5M0Y - chains B and A; structure by X-ray diffraction, 1.50 A resolution.

# Chain B
Name: Ig domain protein group 2 domain protein
Organism: Clostridium thermocellum
UniProtKB: A3DGE8 (A3DGE8_CLOTH); residues 2-164 here correspond to UniProt positions 2015-2177 (UniProt number = residue number + 2013)
Sequence (164 residues; row label = number of the first residue in the row):
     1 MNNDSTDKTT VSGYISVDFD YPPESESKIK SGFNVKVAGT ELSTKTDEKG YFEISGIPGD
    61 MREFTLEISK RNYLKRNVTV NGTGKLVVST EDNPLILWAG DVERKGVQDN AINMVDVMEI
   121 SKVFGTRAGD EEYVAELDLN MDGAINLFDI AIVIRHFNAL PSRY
Unresolved in the structure: 1-7
Sequence notes: initiating methionine (1)
Bound ions: Ca2+ site 1: Asp101, Asp109, Ala111, Asp116; Ca2+ site 2: Asp138, Asn140, Asp142, Ala144, Asp149
From the paper describing this entry:
  - specificity-determining residues: Asn158
  - mutagenesis - F124A, L147A, F148A: abolished binding to ScaE6 Coh
  - mutagenesis - M114A, M118A, S121A: unchanged binding to ScaE6

# Chain A
Name: Cellulosome anchoring protein cohesin region
Organism: Clostridium thermocellum
UniProtKB: A3DF10 (A3DF10_CLOTH); residues 14-188 here correspond to UniProt positions 27-201 (UniProt number = residue number + 13)
Sequence (186 residues; numbered 11 to 196; the number before each row is that of its first residue):
    11 MASRADKASS IELKFDRNKG EVGDILIGTV RINNIKNFAG FQVNIVYDPK VLMAVDPETG
    71 KEFTSSTFPP GRTVLKNNAY GPIQIADNDP EKGILNFALA YSYIAGYKET GVTEESGIIA
   131 KIGFKILQKK STAVKFQDTL SMPGAILGTQ LFDWDGEVIT GYEVIQPDVL SLGDEPYEVE
   191 HHHHHH
Unresolved in the structure: 11-15, 190-196
Sequence notes: initiating methionine (11); expression tag (12-13, 189-196); conflict Thr123 (Ala136 in A3DF10), Leu157 (Ser170 in A3DF10)

# Chain B / chain A interface
Contacting residue pairs (48; chain B residue first):
  Arg104(B) - Gly166(A)  hydrogen bond (side chain-backbone)
  Arg104(B) - Glu167(A)  salt bridge
  Asp109(B) - Pro153(A)
  Ala111(B) - Ser151(A)
  Ala111(B) - Pro153(A)
  Asn113(B) - Gln52(A)
  Asn113(B) - Ser151(A)  hydrogen bond (side chain-backbone)
  Asn113(B) - Met152(A)
  Asn113(B) - Pro153(A)
  Met114(B) - Phe51(A)
  Met114(B) - Gln52(A)  hydrogen bond (backbone-side chain)
  Met114(B) - Ile95(A)  hydrophobic
  Met114(B) - Ala108(A)  hydrophobic
  Met114(B) - Leu109(A)
  Met114(B) - Ala110(A)  hydrophobic
  Met114(B) - Phe162(A)  hydrophobic
  Val115(B) - Gln160(A)
  Val115(B) - Phe162(A)
  Val117(B) - Ile93(A)  hydrophobic
  Met118(B) - Ala110(A)  hydrophobic
  Met118(B) - Tyr111(A)
  Met118(B) - Ile114(A)  hydrophobic
  Met118(B) - Phe162(A)  hydrophobic
  Met118(B) - Gly166(A)
  Ser121(B) - Ser112(A)
  Ser121(B) - Ile114(A)
  Lys122(B) - Ile114(A)
  Lys122(B) - Asp165(A)
  Lys122(B) - Gly166(A)
  Lys122(B) - Glu167(A)  salt bridge
  Phe124(B) - Ser112(A)
  Phe124(B) - Tyr113(A)  hydrophobic
  Leu147(B) - Ile93(A)  hydrophobic
  Leu147(B) - Ser112(A)
  Ile150(B) - Ile93(A)  hydrophobic
  Ile150(B) - Ser112(A)
  Ile154(B) - Ile93(A)  hydrophobic
  Ile154(B) - Ile95(A)  hydrophobic
  Phe157(B) - Gln52(A)
  Phe157(B) - Ile95(A)  hydrophobic
  Phe157(B) - Asp97(A)
  Phe157(B) - Ala108(A)  hydrophobic
  Asn158(B) - Gln52(A)  hydrogen bond
  Asn158(B) - Asp97(A)  hydrogen bond
  Asn158(B) - Asn106(A)  hydrogen bond
  Asn158(B) - Ser151(A)  hydrogen bond (backbone-side chain)
  Leu160(B) - Leu150(A)
  Arg163(B) - Ser151(A)
Other interface residues (no listed pair), chain A (23 interface residues in all): Val168
The authors on this interface:
  - pairs named by the authors: Arg104(B)-Gly166(A) (hydrogen bond)
  - interface residues, chain B: Val115(B), Ser121(B), Asn158(B)

# Summary
18 residues of chain B face 23 of chain A across their interface, with 7 hydrogen bonds and 2 salt bridges.
Among the polar pairs are Arg104(B)-Glu167(A), Lys122(B)-Glu167(A) and Arg104(B)-Gly166(A). The authors report
a hydrogen bond between Arg104(B) and Gly166(A). The paper reports that F124A, L147A and F148A of chain B
abolish binding to ScaE6 Coh; interface residues Val115(B), Ser121(B) and Asn158(B); 6 substitutions were
tested in all.
Here chain B is Ig domain protein group 2 domain protein and chain A is Cellulosome anchoring protein cohesin
region, both from Clostridium thermocellum. Entry 5M0Y (Crystal Structure of the CohScaA-XDocCipB type II
complex from Clostridium thermocellum at 1.5Angstrom resolution) was determined by X-ray diffraction (same
publication as 5G5D).
